Entry 6LTV (X-ray diffraction, 1.87 A resolution); this record covers chains A and B.

== Chain A (and B) ==
Name: S-adenosylmethionine synthase
Source organism: Cryptosporidium hominis
Notes: EC 2.5.1.6; chain B of this document is another copy of the same molecule, construct and numbering; everything in this record applies to it too
UniProtKB: A0A0S4TKQ5 (A0A0S4TKQ5_CRYHO); residues 1-406 here = UniProt positions 1-406
Chain sequence (414 residues; numbered -7 to 406; the number before each row is that of its first residue; numbers below 1 keep their minus sign (Met-7 is residue -7)):
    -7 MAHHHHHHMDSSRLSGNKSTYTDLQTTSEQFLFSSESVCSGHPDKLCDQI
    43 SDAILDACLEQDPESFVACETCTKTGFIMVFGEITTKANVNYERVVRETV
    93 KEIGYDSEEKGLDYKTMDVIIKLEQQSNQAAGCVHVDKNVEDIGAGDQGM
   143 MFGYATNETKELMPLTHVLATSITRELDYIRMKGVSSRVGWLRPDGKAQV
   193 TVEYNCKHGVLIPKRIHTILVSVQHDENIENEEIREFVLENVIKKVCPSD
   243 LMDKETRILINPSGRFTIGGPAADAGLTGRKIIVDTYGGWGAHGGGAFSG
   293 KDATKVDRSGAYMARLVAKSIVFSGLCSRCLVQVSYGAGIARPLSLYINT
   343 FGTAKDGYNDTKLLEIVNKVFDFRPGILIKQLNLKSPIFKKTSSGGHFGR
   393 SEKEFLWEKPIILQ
Not modelled in the structure: -7 to 20, 122-126
Sequence notes: initiating methionine (-7); expression tag (-6 to 0); variant Ala122 (Ile in A0A0S4TKQ5), Ala330 (Ile in A0A0S4TKQ5)
Ion coordination: Mg2+: Asp36 (together with triphosphate)
Ligand contacts:
  - triphosphate (3PO), molecule 1: His34, Asp36, Lys189, Asp266, Arg272, Lys273
  - triphosphate (3PO), molecule 2: Glu62, Asp139, Gly287, Gly288, Ala289, Lys293, Asp299
  - EU9 ([(2S,3S,4R,5R)-5-(6-aminopurin-9-yl)-3,4-bis(oxidanyl)oxolan-2-yl]methyl-[(3R)-3-azanyl-4-oxidanyl-4-oxidanylidene-butyl]-[(2-nitrophenyl)methyl]sulfanium), molecule 1: His34, Pro35, Asp187, Gly188, Lys189, Ser214, Ser255, Arg257, Phe258, Ile260, Ala265, Asp266
  - EU9, molecule 2: Ala60, Glu75, Gln118, Ser119, Gln121, Gly138, Asp139, Lys297, Ala330
From the paper describing this entry:
  - binding site for EU9: Gln118, Phe258, Ala330
  - conformationally variable residues (order/disorder transition): Gln118 to Gln121
  - mutagenesis - V126A: increased catalytic activity on 1d
  - mutagenesis - V126G: unchanged catalytic activity on 1d
  - mutagenesis - Q121A: abolished catalytic activity on 1d
  - mutagenesis - V126A: abolished catalytic activity

== Chain A / chain B interface ==
Pairs across the interface (133):
  Glu21(A) with Asn351(B); Asp352(B); Thr353(B), hydrogen bond
  Phe23(A) with Tyr339(B), hydrophobic
  Leu24(A) with Ser337(B); Tyr339(B)
  Phe25(A) with Phe144(B), hydrophobic; Gln325(B); Tyr339(B), hydrophobic
  Ser26(A) with Met142(B); Gln325(B), hydrogen bond (backbone-side chain); Ser327(B), hydrogen bond; Ser337(B), hydrogen bond
  Ser27(A) with Met142(B)
  Glu28(A) with Gln140(B), hydrogen bond; Gly141(B); Met142(B); Gly286(B)
  Glu62(A) with Leu269(B); Arg272(B), salt bridge
  Cys64(A) with Met71(B), hydrophobic; Phe73(B), hydrophobic
  Lys66(A) with Gly74(B); Glu75(B), salt bridge; Glu116(B)
  Thr67(A) with Glu116(B), hydrogen bond
  Phe69(A) with Met71(B), hydrophobic; Lys114(B)
  Met71(A) with Cys64(B), hydrophobic; Phe69(B), hydrophobic; Met71(B), hydrophobic
  Phe73(A) with Cys64(B), hydrophobic; Ala267(B), hydrophobic; Leu269(B), hydrophobic
  Gly74(A) with Lys66(B)
  Glu75(A) with Lys66(B), salt bridge; Ala265(B); Asp266(B); Ala267(B), hydrogen bond (side chain-backbone)
  Lys114(A) with Phe69(B)
  Glu116(A) with Lys66(B), salt bridge; Thr67(B), hydrogen bond
  Asn120(A) with Ile260(B)
  Gln121(A) with Arg257(B); Phe258(B); Thr259(B), hydrogen bond; Ile260(B), hydrogen bond (side chain-backbone)
  Asp139(A) with Lys189(B), salt bridge
  Gln140(A) with Glu28(B), hydrogen bond; Lys189(B); Ala190(B), hydrogen bond (side chain-backbone); Gln191(B); Leu212(B)
  Gly141(A) with Glu28(B); Gln191(B), hydrogen bond (backbone-side chain)
  Met142(A) with Ser26(B); Ser27(B); Glu28(B); Gly280(B)
  Phe144(A) with Phe25(B), hydrophobic; Gly281(B)
  Lys189(A) with Asp139(B), salt bridge; Gln140(B)
  Ala190(A) with Gln140(B), hydrogen bond (backbone-side chain)
  Gln191(A) with Gln140(B); Gly141(B), hydrogen bond (side chain-backbone); Ser327(B); Tyr328(B), hydrogen bond (side chain-backbone); Leu336(B)
  Leu212(A) with Gln140(B); Gly329(B)
  Arg249(A) with Ile332(B); Leu336(B)
  Leu251(A) with Ile332(B), hydrophobic
  Pro254(A) with Ala330(B)
  Ser255(A) with Ala330(B); Gly331(B)
  Arg257(A) with Gln121(B)
  Phe258(A) with Gln121(B)
  Thr259(A) with Gln121(B), hydrogen bond
  Ile260(A) with Gln121(B), hydrogen bond (backbone-side chain)
  Ala265(A) with Glu75(B); Ser119(B)
  Asp266(A) with Glu75(B)
  Ala267(A) with Phe73(B), hydrophobic; Glu75(B), hydrogen bond (backbone-side chain)
  Gly268(A) with Phe73(B)
  Leu269(A) with Glu62(B); Phe73(B), hydrophobic; Leu269(B), hydrophobic
  Thr270(A) with Leu269(B); Arg272(B), hydrogen bond (backbone-side chain)
  Gly271(A) with Arg272(B)
  Arg272(A) with Glu62(B), salt bridge; Thr270(B), hydrogen bond (side chain-backbone); Gly271(B); Gly287(B); Ala289(B)
  Ile274(A) with Ile274(B), hydrophobic
  Ile275(A) with His285(B); Gly286(B); Gly287(B)
  Gly280(A) with Met142(B)
  Gly281(A) with Phe144(B); Ala284(B); His285(B)
  Gly283(A) with Gly283(B)
  Ala284(A) with Gly281(B)
  His285(A) with Ile275(B); Gly281(B)
  Gly286(A) with Glu28(B)
  Gly287(A) with Arg272(B); Ile275(B)
  Ala289(A) with Arg272(B)
  Gln325(A) with Phe25(B); Ser26(B), hydrogen bond (side chain-backbone)
  Ser327(A) with Ser26(B), hydrogen bond; Gln191(B)
  Tyr328(A) with Gln191(B), hydrogen bond (backbone-side chain)
  Gly329(A) with Leu212(B)
  Ala330(A) with Pro254(B); Ser255(B)
  Gly331(A) with Ser255(B)
  Ile332(A) with Arg249(B); Leu251(B), hydrophobic
  Leu336(A) with Gln191(B); Arg249(B)
  Ser337(A) with Leu24(B); Ser26(B), hydrogen bond; Thr193(B)
  Tyr339(A) with Phe23(B), hydrophobic; Leu24(B); Phe25(B), hydrophobic
Other interface residues (no listed pair), chain A (75 interface residues in all): Ser29, Thr65, Ser119, Thr193, His209, Thr210, Ala264, Lys293, Leu338, Thr353
Other interface residues (no listed pair), chain B (78 interface residues in all): Glu21, Ser29, Thr63, Thr65, Asn120, His209, Thr210, Ala264, Gly268, Lys293, Leu338

== In short ==
The interface between chain A and chain B involves 75 residues on one side and 78 on the other, with 25
hydrogen bonds and 7 salt bridges. Among the polar pairs are Glu62(A)-Arg272(B), Lys66(A)-Glu75(B) and
Glu116(A)-Lys66(B). The paper reports a binding site for EU9 at Gln118(A), Phe258(A) and Ala330(A); V126A of
chain A increases catalytic activity on 1d; 3 substitutions were tested in all.
Both chains are S-adenosylmethionine synthase (Cryptosporidium hominis). Entry 6LTV (Crystal Structure of
I122A/I330A variant of S-adenosylmethionine synthetase from Cryptosporidium hominis in complex with ONB-SAM
(2-nitro ...) was determined by X-ray diffraction together with 6LTW from the same study.
